Entry 7PSW (X-ray diffraction, 1.21 A resolution); this record covers chain A.

[Chain A]
Name: Isopenicillin N synthase
Source organism: Emericella nidulans (strain FGSC A4 / ATCC 38163 / CBS 112.46 / NRRL 194 / M139)
Notes: EC 1.21.3.1
Reference sequence: P05326 (IPNS_EMENI); residue numbers follow UniProt; this construct covers 1-331
Chain sequence (331 residues; row label = number of the first residue in the row):
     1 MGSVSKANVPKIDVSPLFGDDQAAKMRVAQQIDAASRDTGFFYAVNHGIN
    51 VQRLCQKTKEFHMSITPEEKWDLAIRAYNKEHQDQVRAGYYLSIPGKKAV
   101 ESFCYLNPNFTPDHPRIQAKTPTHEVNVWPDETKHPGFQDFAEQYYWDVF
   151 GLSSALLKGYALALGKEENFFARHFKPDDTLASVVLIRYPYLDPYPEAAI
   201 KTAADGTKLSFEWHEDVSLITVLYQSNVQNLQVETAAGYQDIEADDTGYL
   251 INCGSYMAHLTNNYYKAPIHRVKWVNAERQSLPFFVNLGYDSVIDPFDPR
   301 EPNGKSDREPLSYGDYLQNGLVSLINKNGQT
Not modelled in the structure: 1
Differences from the reference sequence: engineered mutation Cys-55 (Ser in P05326)
Bound ions: Fe ion: His-214, Asp-216, His-270 (together with L-D-(a-aminoadipoyl)-L-cysteinyl-D-valine)
Small-molecule neighbours: L-D-(a-aminoadipoyl)-L-cysteinyl-D-valine (ACV): Arg-87, Tyr-91, Cys-104, Ser-183, Val-185, Ile-187, Tyr-189, Phe-211, His-214, Asp-216, Leu-223, Gln-225, Leu-231, Val-272, Ser-281, Pro-283, Phe-285, Leu-321, Leu-324, Thr-331
UniProt features mapped onto this chain:
  - binding site (isopenicillin N): Arg-87, Tyr-91, Ser-183, Tyr-189, Ser-281
  - binding site (N-[(5S)-5-amino-5-carboxypentanoyl]-L-cysteinyl-D-valine): Arg-87, Tyr-91, Ser-183, Tyr-189, His-214, Asp-216, Ser-281
  - binding site (Fe(2+)): His-214, Asp-216, His-270
  - binding site (2-oxoglutarate): Arg-279
  - site: Phe-211 (Transition state stabilizer)
  - mutagenesis: Lys-98 (K98E: Strongly reduced the catalytic activity), Leu-223 (L223I/V: Strongly reduced the catalytic activity), Leu-231 (L231I/V: Strongly reduced the catalytic activity; L231T: Abolishes the catalytic activity), Val-272 (V272T: Strongly reduced the catalytic activity), Pro-283 (P283A/I/V: Strongly reduced the catalytic activity; P283L: Abolishes the catalytic activity)
What the authors report for this chain:
  - Fe ion coordination: His-214, Asp-216, His-270

[Summary]
Ligands of chain A: L-D-(a-aminoadipoyl)-L-cysteinyl-D-valine. His-214, Asp-216 and His-270 form the Fe ion
site. Curated annotation (UniProt) lists 5 isopenicillin N-binding residues, 7
N-[(5S)-5-amino-5-carboxypentanoyl]-L-cysteinyl-D-valine-binding residues, 3 Fe2+-binding residues and residue
binding 2-oxoglutarate Arg-279. From the paper: Fe ion coordination by His-214, Asp-216 and His-270.
Chain A is Isopenicillin N synthase (Emericella nidulans (strain FGSC A4 / ATCC 38163 / CBS 112.46 / NRRL 194
/ M139)); the structure, Spin labeled IPNS S55C variant in complex with Fe and ACV under anaerobic conditions,
was determined by X-ray diffraction together with 7POY from the same study.
